7N2B - chain A; structure by X-ray diffraction, 3.22 A resolution.

# Chain A
Name: Transcription factor ETV6, Transcription factor ETV6,3TEL-rigid-DARPin
Organism: Homo sapiens
Reference sequence: P41212 (ETV6_HUMAN); the construct has insertions or renumbered stretches relative to UniProt, so the offset changes along the chain: 1-75 = UniProt 47-121; 86-163 = UniProt 47-124; 171-248 = UniProt 47-124
Amino-acid sequence (416 residues; numbered 0 to 415; the number before each row is that of its first residue; numbering starts at 0):
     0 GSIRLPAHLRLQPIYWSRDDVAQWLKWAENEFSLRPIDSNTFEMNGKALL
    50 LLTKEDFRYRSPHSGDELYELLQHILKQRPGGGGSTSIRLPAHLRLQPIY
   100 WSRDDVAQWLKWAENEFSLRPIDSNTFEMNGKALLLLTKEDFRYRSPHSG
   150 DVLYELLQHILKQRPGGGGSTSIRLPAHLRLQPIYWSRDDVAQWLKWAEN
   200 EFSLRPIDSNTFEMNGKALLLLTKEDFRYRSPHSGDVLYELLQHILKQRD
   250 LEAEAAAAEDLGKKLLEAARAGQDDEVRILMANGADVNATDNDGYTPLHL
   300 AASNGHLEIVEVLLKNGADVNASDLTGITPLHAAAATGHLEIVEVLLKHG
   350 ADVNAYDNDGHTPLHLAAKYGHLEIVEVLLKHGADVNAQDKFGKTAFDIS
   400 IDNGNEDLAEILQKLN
Unresolved in the structure: 0, 80-83, 163-171
Construct notes: expression tag (0); engineered mutation Glu-66 (Val112 in P41212); linker (76-85, 164-170)
UniProt features mapped onto this chain:
  - site: Leu-8, Arg-9 (Breakpoint for translocation to form ETV6-MDS2 in MDS), Arg-9, Leu-10 (Breakpoint for translocation to form PAX5-ETV6), Leu-93, Arg-94 (Breakpoint for translocation to form ETV6-MDS2 in MDS), Arg-94, Leu-95 (Breakpoint for translocation to form PAX5-ETV6), Leu-178, Arg-179 (Breakpoint for translocation to form ETV6-MDS2 in MDS), Arg-179, Leu-180 (Breakpoint for translocation to form PAX5-ETV6)
Reported in the primary citation:
  - interface residues: Ile-278
  - contacts within the chain: Lys-368/Tyr-369

# Overview
From the paper: the interface residue Ile-278; contacts within the chain involving Tyr-369 and Lys-368.
Chain A is Transcription factor ETV6, Transcription factor ETV6,3TEL-rigid-DARPin (Homo sapiens); the
structure, A DARPin semi-rigidly fused to the 3TEL crystallization chaperone, was determined by X-ray
diffraction together with 7N1O from the same study.
